PDB entry 6ZZS | X-ray diffraction, 1.85 A resolution | chains A and C of the 4 polymer chains in the assembly

== Chain A (and C) ==
Molecule: 3-hydroxybutyrate dehydrogenase
Source organism: Acinetobacter baumannii
Notes: chain C of this document is another copy of the same molecule, construct and numbering; everything in this record applies to it too
UniProtKB: A0A1E3M3N6 (A0A1E3M3N6_ACIBA); residue numbers follow UniProt; this construct covers 1-261
Amino-acid sequence (261 residues; row label = number of the first residue in the row):
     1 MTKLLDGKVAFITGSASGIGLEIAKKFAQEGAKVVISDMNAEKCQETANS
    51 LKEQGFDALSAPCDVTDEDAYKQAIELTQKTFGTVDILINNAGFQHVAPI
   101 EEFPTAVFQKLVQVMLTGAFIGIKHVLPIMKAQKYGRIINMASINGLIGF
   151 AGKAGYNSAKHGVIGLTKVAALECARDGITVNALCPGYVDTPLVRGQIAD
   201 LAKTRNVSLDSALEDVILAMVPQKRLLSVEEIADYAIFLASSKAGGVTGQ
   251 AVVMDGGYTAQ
Disordered / not traced: 1
Residues lining bound ligands:
  - NAD (nicotinamide-adenine-dinucleotide): Gly14, Ala16, Ser17, Gly18, Ile19, Gly20, Asp38, Met39, Cys63, Asp64, Val65, Thr66, Asn91, Ala92, Gly93, Phe94, Val114, Met115, Met141, Ala142, Ser143, Tyr156, Lys160, Pro186, Gly187, Tyr188, Val189, Thr191, Pro192, Leu193, Val194
  - 3-oxidanylidenepentanoic acid (QT8): Gln95, Ser143, Asn145, Lys153, Tyr156, Tyr188, Leu193, Val194, Gln197
What the authors report for this chain:
  - binding site for 3-oxidanylidenepentanoic acid: Asn145
  - mutagenesis - N145A, N145H: unchanged stability

== Chain A / chain C interface ==
Residue-residue contacts (11):
  Ile148(A) - Ala260(C)
  Ile148(A) - Gln261(C)
  Gly149(A) - Ala260(C)  hydrogen bond (backbone-backbone)
  Gly149(A) - Gln261(C)
  Met220(A) - Met220(C)  hydrophobic
  Tyr258(A) - Gln261(C)
  Ala260(A) - Ile148(C)
  Ala260(A) - Gly149(C)  hydrogen bond (backbone-backbone)
  Gln261(A) - Ile148(C)
  Gln261(A) - Gly149(C)
  Gln261(A) - Tyr258(C)
Interface residues without a listed pair, chain A (7 interface residues in all): Thr259
Interface residues without a listed pair, chain C (7 interface residues in all): Thr259

== In short ==
Chain A and chain C each contribute 7 residues to their interface; the contacts include 2 hydrogen bonds. Its
one hydrogen bond, Gly149(A)-Ala260(C), is backbone to backbone. Bound to chain A: NAD and
3-oxidanylidenepentanoic acid. The paper reports a binding site for 3-oxidanylidenepentanoic acid at
Asn145(A); N145A and N145H of chain A leave stability unchanged.
Chain A and chain C are both 3-hydroxybutyrate dehydrogenase (Acinetobacter baumannii); the structure, Crystal
structure of (R)-3-hydroxybutyrate dehydrogenase from Acinetobacter baumannii complexed with NAD+ and
3-oxovalerate, was determined by X-ray diffraction (same publication as 6ZZP and 6ZZQ).
